9G9O - chains A and C of the 3 polymer chains in the assembly; structure by X-ray diffraction, 2.69 A resolution.

Chain A:
Molecule: Lipid III flippase
From: Escherichia coli
Reference sequence: P0AAA7 (WZXE_ECOLI); residue numbers follow UniProt; this construct covers 2-416
Amino-acid sequence (425 residues; row label = number of the first residue in the row; numbering starts at 0):
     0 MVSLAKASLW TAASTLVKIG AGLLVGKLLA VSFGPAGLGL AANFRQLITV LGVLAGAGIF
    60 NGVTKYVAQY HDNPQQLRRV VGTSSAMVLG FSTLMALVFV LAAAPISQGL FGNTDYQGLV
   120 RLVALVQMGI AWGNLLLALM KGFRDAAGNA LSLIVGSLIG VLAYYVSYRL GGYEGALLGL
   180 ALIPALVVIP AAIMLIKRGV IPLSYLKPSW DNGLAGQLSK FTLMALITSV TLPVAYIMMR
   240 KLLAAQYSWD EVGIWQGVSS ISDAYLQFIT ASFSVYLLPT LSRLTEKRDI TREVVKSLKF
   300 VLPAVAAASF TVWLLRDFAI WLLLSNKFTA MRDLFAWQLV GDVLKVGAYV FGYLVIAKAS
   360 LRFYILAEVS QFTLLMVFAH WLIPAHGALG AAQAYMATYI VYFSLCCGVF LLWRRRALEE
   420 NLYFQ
Disordered / not traced: 415-424
Differences from the reference sequence: initiating methionine (0); cloning artifact (1); expression tag (417-424)

Chain C:
Molecule: NB7 Nanobody
From: Lama glama
Notes: antibody fragment or engineered binder
Amino-acid sequence (136 residues; each row starts with the number of its first residue; numbers below 1 keep their minus sign (Met-1 is residue -1)):
    -1 MAQVQLVESG GGLVQAGDSL TLSCAASGRT AYRYGMGWFR QHPGKEREFV ASIWWTGTTT
    59 YYADSVKGRF TISRDDVKNM VYLQMNSLKP EDTAVYYCAA KFYGGNSKRP GDYAYWGQGT
   119 QVTVSSHHHH HHEPEA
Disordered / not traced: -1, 125-134
Disulfides: Cys22-Cys96

How chain A and chain C interact:
Contacting residue pairs (24):
  Tyr246(A) - Trp52(C)  hydrophobic
  Tyr246(A) - Thr57(C)
  Tyr246(A) - Tyr59(C)
  Tyr246(A) - Asn104(C)
  Ser247(A) - Thr56(C)  hydrogen bond (side chain-backbone)
  Ser247(A) - Thr57(C)  hydrogen bond (backbone-side chain)
  Asp249(A) - Thr56(C)
  Glu250(A) - Trp52(C)  hydrogen bond
  Glu250(A) - Thr54(C)  hydrogen bond
  Glu250(A) - Thr56(C)  hydrogen bond
  Ile253(A) - Thr54(C)
  Phe327(A) - Thr54(C)
  Phe327(A) - Gly55(C)
  Phe327(A) - Thr56(C)
  Ala329(A) - Tyr30(C)  hydrophobic
  Ala329(A) - Trp53(C)
  Ala329(A) - Thr54(C)
  Arg331(A) - Tyr30(C)  hydrogen bond
  Asp332(A) - Tyr30(C)  hydrogen bond
  Asp332(A) - Arg31(C)  salt bridge
  Asp332(A) - Trp53(C)
  Asp332(A) - Tyr101(C)  hydrogen bond
  Leu388(A) - Trp53(C)  hydrophobic
  Leu388(A) - Tyr101(C)  hydrophobic
Also at the interface, not in a pair above, chain A (14 interface residues in all): Gln245, Thr328, Ala384, His385
Also at the interface, not in a pair above, chain C (12 interface residues in all): Asp74

In short:
The interface between chain A and chain C involves 14 residues on one side and 12 on the other, with 8
hydrogen bonds and 1 salt bridge. Among the polar pairs are Asp332(A)-Arg31(C), Ser247(A)-Thr56(C) and
Ser247(A)-Thr57(C).
Chain A is Lipid III flippase (Escherichia coli) and chain C is NB7 Nanobody (Lama glama); the structure,
Lipid III flippase WzxE with NB10 and NB7 nanobodies in outward-facing conformation - crystal 2, was
determined by X-ray diffraction, deposited together with 9G95, 9G97, 9G9M, 9G9N and 9G9P.
